6LSN - chains D and E of the 6 polymer chains in the assembly; structure by X-ray diffraction, 2.44 A resolution.

== Chain D ==
Name: Tubulin beta chain
Organism: Sus scrofa
UniProtKB: A0A287AGU7 (A0A287AGU7_PIG); the author numbering skips numbers that UniProt does not, so the offset changes along the chain: 1-42 = UniProt 1-42; 45-360 = UniProt 43-358; 369-455 = UniProt 359-445
Amino-acid sequence (445 residues; each row starts with the number of its first residue; note: 10 numbers in that range are skipped by the numbering (no residue carries them; nothing is unmodelled there)):
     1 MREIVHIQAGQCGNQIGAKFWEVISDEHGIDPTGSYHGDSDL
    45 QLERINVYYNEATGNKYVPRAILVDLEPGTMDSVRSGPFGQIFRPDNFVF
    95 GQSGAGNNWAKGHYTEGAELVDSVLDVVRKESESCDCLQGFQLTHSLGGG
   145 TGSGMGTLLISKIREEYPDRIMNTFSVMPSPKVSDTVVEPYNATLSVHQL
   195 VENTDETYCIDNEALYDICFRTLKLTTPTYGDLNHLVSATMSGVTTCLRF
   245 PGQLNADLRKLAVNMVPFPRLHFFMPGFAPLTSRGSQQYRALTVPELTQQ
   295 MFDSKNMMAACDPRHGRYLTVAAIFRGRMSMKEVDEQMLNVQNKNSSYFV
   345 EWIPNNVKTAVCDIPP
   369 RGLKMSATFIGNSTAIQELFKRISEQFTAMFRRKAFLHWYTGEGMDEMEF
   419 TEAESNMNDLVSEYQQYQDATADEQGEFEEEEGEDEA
Disordered / not traced: 1, 276-284, 442-455
Bound ions: Mg2+: Gln11 (together with GDP)
Residues lining bound ligands: GDP (guanosine-5'-diphosphate): Gly10, Gln11, Cys12, Gln15, Ile16, Asp69, Asn101, Ser140, Gly142, Gly143, Gly144, Thr145, Gly146, Ser147, Val171, Pro173, Val177, Ser178, Glu183, Asn206, Tyr224, Leu227, Asn228

== Chain E ==
Name: Stathmin-4
Organism: Mus musculus
UniProtKB: P63042 (STMN4_MOUSE); residues 5-145 here correspond to UniProt positions 49-189 (UniProt number = residue number + 44)
Amino-acid sequence (143 residues; row label = number of the first residue in the row):
     3 MADMEVIELNKCTSGQSFEVILKPPSFDGVPEFNASLPRRRDPSLEEIQK
    53 KLEAAEERRKYQEAELLKHLAEKREHEREVIQKAIEENNNFIKMAKEKLA
   103 QKMESNKENREAHLAAMLERLQEKDKHAEEVRKNKELKEEASR
Disordered / not traced: 3-5, 29-43, 145
Sequence notes: initiating methionine (3); expression tag (4)

== Chain D / chain E interface ==
Pairs across the interface (26; chain D residue first):
  Tyr108(D) - His129(E)  hydrogen bond
  Tyr108(D) - Ala130(E)  hydrophobic
  Tyr108(D) - Val133(E)  hydrophobic
  Tyr108(D) - Arg134(E)  hydrogen bond (backbone-side chain)
  Ala112(D) - Arg134(E)
  Ser155(D) - Leu123(E)
  Ser155(D) - Lys126(E)
  Lys156(D) - Asp127(E)  salt bridge
  Arg158(D) - Leu123(E)
  Glu159(D) - Leu120(E)
  Glu159(D) - Leu123(E)
  Glu159(D) - Gln124(E)
  Glu159(D) - Asp127(E)
  Pro162(D) - Met119(E)
  Asp163(D) - Arg112(E)
  Gln193(D) - Lys126(E)  hydrogen bond
  Asn197(D) - Leu123(E)
  Thr409(D) - Lys140(E)  hydrogen bond (backbone-side chain)
  Gly410(D) - Lys137(E)
  Glu411(D) - Val133(E)
  Glu411(D) - Lys137(E)  salt bridge
  Gly412(D) - Val133(E)
  Gly412(D) - Asn136(E)
  Gly412(D) - Lys137(E)
  Gly412(D) - Lys140(E)
  Glu417(D) - His129(E)  salt bridge
Other interface residues (no listed pair), chain D (17 interface residues in all): Thr109, Met413
Other interface residues (no listed pair), chain E (15 interface residues in all): Leu116

== In short ==
Chain D and chain E form an interface of 17 and 15 residues respectively; the contacts include 4 hydrogen
bonds and 3 salt bridges. Polar pairs include Lys156(D)-Asp127(E), Glu411(D)-Lys137(E) and
Glu417(D)-His129(E). Ligands of chain D: GDP.
Chain D is Tubulin beta chain (Sus scrofa) and chain E is Stathmin-4 (Mus musculus); the structure, Crystal
structure of tubulin-inhibitor complex, was determined by X-ray diffraction.
